PDB entry 9CQT | electron microscopy, 2.37 A resolution | chains A and B of the 4 polymer chains in the assembly

# Chain A
Name: Hemoglobin subunit alpha
Organism: Homo sapiens
Reference sequence: P69905 (HBA_HUMAN); residues 2-140 here correspond to UniProt positions 3-141 (UniProt number = residue number + 1)
Sequence (139 residues; each row starts with the number of its first residue):
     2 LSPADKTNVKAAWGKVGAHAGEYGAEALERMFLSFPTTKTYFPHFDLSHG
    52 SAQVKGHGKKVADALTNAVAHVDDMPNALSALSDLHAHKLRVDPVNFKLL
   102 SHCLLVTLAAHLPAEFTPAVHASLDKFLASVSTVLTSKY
Metal / ion sites: heme Fe: His-87 (together with oxygen molecule)
Residues lining bound ligands: heme / oxygen molecule: Leu-29, Met-32, Thr-39, Tyr-42, Phe-43, His-45, Phe-46, His-58, Lys-61, Val-62, Ala-65, Leu-66, Leu-83, Leu-86, His-87, Leu-91, Val-93, Asn-97, Phe-98, Leu-101, Leu-105, Val-132, Leu-136

# Chain B
Name: Hemoglobin subunit beta
Organism: Homo sapiens
Reference sequence: P68871 (HBB_HUMAN); residues 2-146 here correspond to UniProt positions 3-147 (UniProt number = residue number + 1)
Sequence (145 residues; numbered 2 to 146; the number before each row is that of its first residue):
     2 HLTPEEKSAVTALWGKVNVDEVGGEALGRLLVVYPWTQRFFESFGDLSTP
    52 DAVMGNPKVKAHGKKVLGAFSDGLAHLDNLKGTFATLSELHCDKLHVDPE
   102 NFRLLGNVLVCVLAHHFGKEFTPPVQAAYQKVVAGVANALAHKYH
Metal / ion sites: heme Fe: His-92 (together with oxygen molecule)
Residues lining bound ligands: heme / oxygen molecule: Leu-31, Thr-38, Phe-41, Phe-42, His-63, Lys-66, Val-67, Ala-70, Phe-71, Phe-85, Leu-88, Leu-91, His-92, Leu-96, Val-98, Asn-102, Phe-103, Leu-106, Leu-141

# How chain A and chain B interact
Pairs across the interface (35; chain A residue first):
  Glu-30(A) with Pro-124(B)
  Arg-31(A) with Phe-122(B), hydrogen bond (side chain-backbone); Thr-123(B); Pro-124(B); Gln-127(B), hydrogen bond
  Leu-34(A) with Pro-124(B), hydrophobic; Pro-125(B); Ala-128(B)
  Ser-35(A) with Gln-127(B); Ala-128(B); Gln-131(B)
  His-103(A) with Asn-108(B), hydrogen bond; Val-111(B); Gln-127(B); Gln-131(B), hydrogen bond
  Val-107(A) with Val-111(B), hydrophobic; Cys-112(B), hydrophobic; Ala-115(B); Gln-127(B)
  Ala-110(A) with Cys-112(B); Ala-115(B); His-116(B)
  Ala-111(A) with Ala-115(B); Gly-119(B)
  Pro-114(A) with His-116(B), hydrogen bond (backbone-side chain)
  Phe-117(A) with Arg-30(B), hydrogen bond (backbone-side chain); His-116(B)
  Thr-118(A) with Arg-30(B)
  Pro-119(A) with Arg-30(B); Met-55(B), hydrophobic
  His-122(A) with Arg-30(B), hydrogen bond; Val-34(B)
  Ala-123(A) with Val-34(B), hydrophobic
  Asp-126(A) with Val-34(B); Tyr-35(B)
Interface residues without a listed pair, chain A (19 interface residues in all): Glu-27, Phe-36, Cys-104, Leu-106
Interface residues without a listed pair, chain B (19 interface residues in all): Val-33, Lys-120

# In short
Chain A and chain B each contribute 19 residues to their interface, with 7 hydrogen bonds. Polar pairs include
Arg-31(A)/Phe-122(B), Arg-31(A)/Gln-127(B) and His-103(A)/Asn-108(B). Ligands of chain A: heme / oxygen
molecule. Ligands of chain B: heme / oxygen molecule.
Here chain A is Hemoglobin subunit alpha and chain B is Hemoglobin subunit beta, both from Homo sapiens. Entry
9CQT (Human OxyHb (C2 symmetry) obtained using the SPT Labtech chameleon In the presence of 5 mM ...) was
determined by electron microscopy (same publication as 9CQM, 9CQN, 9CQO, 9CQP, 9CQQ, 9CQR and 12 further
entries).
